Entry 8EUY (electron microscopy, 3.00 A resolution); this record covers chains 1 and E of the 40 polymer chains in the assembly.

# Chain 1
Molecule: 3497-nt RNA strand
From: Schizosaccharomyces pombe
Sequence (3497 nucleotides; each row starts with the number of its first residue; note: 1 number in that range is skipped by the numbering (no residue carries it; nothing is unmodelled there)):
     1 AUUUGACCUCAAAUCAGGUAGGACUACGCGCUGAACUUAAGCAUAUCAAU
    51 AAGCGCAGGAAAAGAAAAUAACCAUGAUUCCCUCAGUAACGGCGAGUGAA
   101 GCGGGAAAAGCUCAAAUUUGAAAUCUGGCAACAUUUCUUUUGUUGUCCGA
   151 GUUGUAAUUUCAAGAAGCUGCUUUGAGUGUAGACGAUCGGUCUAAGUUCC
   201 UUGGAACAGGACGUCAGAGAGGGUGAGAACCCCGUCUUUGGUCGAUUGGA
   251 UAUGCCAUAUAAAGCGCUUUCGAAGAGUCGAGUUGUUUGGGAAUGCAGCU
   301 CUAAAUGGGUGGUAAAUUUCAUCUAAAGCUAAAUAUUGGCGAGAGACCGA
   351 UAGCGAACAAGUAGAGUGAUCGAAAGAUGAAAAGAACUUUGAAAAGAGAG
   401 UUAAAUAGUACGUGAAAUUGCUGAAAGGGAAGCAUUGGAAAUCAGUCUUA
   451 CCUGGGUGAGAUCAGUAGUCUCUUCGCGAGACUAUGCACUCUGAACCUGU
   501 GGUAGGUCAGCAUCAGUUUUCGGGGGCGGAAAAAGAAUAAGGGAAGGUGG
   551 CUUUCCGGGUUCUGCCUGGGGAGUGUUUAUAG
  582A C
   583 CC
   586 UUGUUGUAAUACGUCCACUGGGGACUGAGGACUGCGGCUUCGUGCCAAGG
   636 AUGCUGACAUAAUGGUUUUCAAUGGCCCGUCUUGAAACACGGACCAAGGA
   686 GUCUAGCAUCUAUGCGAGUGUUUGGGUGAUGAAAACCCAUCCGCGAAAUG
   736 AAAGUGAAUGCAGGUGGGAACGCCCUUGUGGCGUGCACCAUCGACCGACC
   786 CGGAAGUUUGUCAAUGGAAGGGUUUGAGUAAGAGCAUAGCUGUUGGGACC
   836 CGAAAGAUGGUGAACUAUGCCUGAAUAGGGUGAAGCCAGAGGAAACUCUG
   886 GUGGAGGCUCGUAGAGAUUCUGACGUGCAAAUCGAUCUUCAAAUUUGGGU
   936 AUAGGGGCGAAAGACUAAUCGAACCAUCUAGUAGCUGGUUCCUGCCGAAG
   986 UUUCCCUCAGGAUAGCAGAAACUCAGAUCAGUUUUAUGAGGUAAAGCGAA
  1036 UGAUUAGAGGUCUUGGGGAAGGAAUUUCCUCAACCUAUUCUCAAACUUUA
  1086 AAUAUGUAAGACGCCCUUGUCGCUUAAUUGGACGUGGGCCAUCGAAUGAG
  1136 AGUUUCUAGUGGGCCAUUUUUGGUAAGCAGAACUGGCGAUGCGGGAUGAA
  1186 CCGAACGUGAGGUUAAGGUGCCGGAAUGUACGCUCAUCAGACACCAGAAA
  1236 AGGUGUUAGUUCAUCUAGACAGCAGGACGGUGGCCAUGGAAGUCGGAAUC
  1286 CGCUAAGGAGUGUGUAACAACUCACCUGCCGAAUGAACUAGCCCUGAAAA
  1336 UGGAUGGCGCUUAAGCGUACUACCCAUACCUCACCGUCUGGGUUAGCUUU
  1386 GAGAAGCUCAGACGAGUAGGCAGGCGUGGAGGUUUGUGACGAAGCCUUGG
  1436 GCGUGAGCCUGGGUCGAACAGCCUCUAGUGCAGAUCUUGGUGGAAGUAGC
  1486 AAAUAUUCAAAUGAGAACUUUGAAGACUGAAGUGGGGAAAGGUUCCAUGU
  1536 GAACAGCAGUUGGACAUGGGUUAGUCGAUCCUAAGAGAUAGGGAAGCUCC
  1586 GUAUGAAAGUUGCACGAUUUUUCGUGCCUCCUAUCGAAAGGGAAUCCGGU
  1636 UAAUAUUCCGGAACCAGAAGGUGGAAUCAACACGGCAACGUAAAUGAAGU
  1686 UGGAGACGUCGGCGGGAGCCCUGGGAAGAGUUCUCUUUUCUUUUUAACAA
  1736 ACCAUUGAACUACCCUGAAAUCGGUUUAUCCGGAGCUAGGGUAUGGUGUU
  1786 UGGAAGAGUUCAGCGCCUCAUGCUGAAUCCGGUGCGCUCUCGACGGCCCU
  1836 UGAAAAUCCAACGGAAGAAUGGACCUUCGGGUCCUUGUUUUCACAUCUGG
  1886 UCGUACUCAUAACCGCAGCAGGUCUCCAAGGUGAACAGCCUCUAGUUGAU
  1936 AGAACAAUGUAGAUAAGGGAAGUCGGCAAAAUGGAUCCGUAACUUCGGGA
  1986 UAAGGAUUGGCUCUAAGGGUUGGGUACGUUGGGCCUUGGAACCUGAACGG
  2036 UUGCUGGACUGAGCGUGGACCGAUGUCUUUUCUCGCCUUUCGGGGUGAGA
  2086 AGGGAUGUUGGACCUGCUUGGACCUUGGCGGCCGGGAAGUCCUUGGUCGG
  2136 GCUUUUCUCCUUCUCGGGGAUUAUGCUCUUACUGGCGUACGUUUAACAAC
  2186 CAACUUAGAACUGGUACGGACAAGGGGAAUCUGACUGUCUAAUUAAAACA
  2236 UAGCAUUGCGAUGGCCAGAAAGUGGUGUUGACGCAAUGUGAUUUCUGCCC
  2286 AGUGCUCUGAAUGUCAAAGUGAAGAAAUUCAACCAAGCGCGGGUAAACGG
  2336 CGGGAGUAACUAUGACUCUCUUAAGGUAGCCAAAUGCCUCGUCAUCUAAC
  2386 UAGUGACGCGCAUGAAUGGAUUAACGAGAUUCCCACUGUCCCUAUCUACU
  2436 AUCUAGCGAAACCACAGCCUGGGGAACGGGCCAGGCAAAAUCAGCGGGGA
  2486 AAGAAGACCCUGUUGAGCUUGACUCUAGUUUGACAUUGUGAAGAGACAUA
  2536 GAGGGUGUAGGAUAAGUGGGAGUAUGUUUCGGCAUACGCCGGUGAAAUAC
  2586 CACUACCUUUAUCGUUUCUUUACUUAAUCAAUGAAGCGGAAUUGGGAUUU
  2636 AUUUCCCAUAUUCUAGCGUUAAAGUUUCUUCGCGAACUGAUCCGCGUUGA
  2686 UGACAUUGUCAGGUGGGGAGUUUGGCUGGGGCGGCACAUCUGUUAAAAGA
  2736 UAACGCAGGUGUCCUAAGGGGGACUCAUCGAGAACAGAAAUCUCGAGUAG
  2786 AAUAAAAGGGUAAAAGUCCCCUUGAUUUUGAUUUUCAGUGUGAAUACAAA
  2836 CCAUGAAAGUGUGGCCUAUCGAUCCUUUGUUCCCUCGAAAUUUGAGGACA
  2886 GAGGUGCCAGAAAAGUUACCACAGGGAUAACUGGCUUGUGGCAGCCAAGC
  2936 GUUCAUAGCGACGUUGCUUUUUGAUUCUUCGAUGUCGGCUCUUCCUAUCA
  2986 UACCGAAGCAGAAUUCGGUAAGCGUUGGAUUGUUCACCCACUAAUAGGGA
  3036 ACGUGAGCUGGGUUUAGACCGUCGUGAGACAGGUUAGUUUUACCCUACUG
  3086 AUGAAGUGUCGUCGCAAUGGUAAUUCAACUUAGUACGAGAGGAACCGUUG
  3136 AUUCAGAUCAUUGGUAUUUGCGGCUGCCUGACAAGGCAAUGCCGCGGAGC
  3186 UAUCAUCUGCUGGAUAACGGCUGAACGCCUCUAAGCCAGAAUCCGUGCCA
  3236 GAAAGCGACGAUUUUUUGGUCCGCAUGAUUUAUAUGUAUAAAAAUAGAGG
  3286 UAGGACUUGUUCCUACUCUCCUGUAUCGUAGAAGAUGGGCGAUGGUUGAU
  3336 GAAACGGAAGUGUUUUAUUGACUUGUCCAUGAAAUUCCAUUGAAAUCUUG
  3386 UGCGGAAUCGAAUCCAUUGCAUACGACUUUAAUGUGGAACGGGGUAUUGU
  3436 AAGCAGUAGAGUAGCCUUGUUGUUACGAUCUGCUGAGAUUAAGCCUUUGU
  3486 UCCCAAGAUUUG
Not modelled in the structure: 1-2, 37-47, 92-93, 288-293, 315-318, 474-476, 552-572, 582A, 733-748, 775-815, 849-955, 991-994, 1026-1087, 1095-1129, 1228-1231, 1249-1318, 1332-1340, 1486-2436, 2471-3093, 3157-3178, 3247-3252, 3262-3268, 3290-3297, 3376-3384, 3435-3470, 3476-3479
Differences from the reference sequence: conflict U3196 (C6346 in 157310483)

# Chain E
Molecule: 60S ribosomal protein L6
From: Schizosaccharomyces pombe
UniProtKB: P79071 (RL6_SCHPO); residues 1-195 here = UniProt positions 1-195
Chain sequence (195 residues; row label = number of the first residue in the row):
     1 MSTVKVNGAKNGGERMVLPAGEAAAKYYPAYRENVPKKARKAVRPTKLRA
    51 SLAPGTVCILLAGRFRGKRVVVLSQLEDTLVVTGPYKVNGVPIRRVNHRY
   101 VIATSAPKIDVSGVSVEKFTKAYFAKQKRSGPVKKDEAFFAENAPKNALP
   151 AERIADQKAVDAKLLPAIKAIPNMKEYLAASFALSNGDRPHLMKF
Not modelled in the structure: 1-25
Curated features (UniProtKB/Swiss-Prot):
  - modified residue (Phosphoserine): Ser105, Ser115

# How chain 1 and chain E interact
Pairs across the interface - 106 pairs, chain 1 then chain E:
  U448(1) with Arg129(E), hydrogen bond to the base
  G493(1) with Lys26(E), hydrogen bond to the base
  U500(1) with Pro132(E), base contact
  U503(1) with Lys128(E), salt bridge to the phosphate
  A504(1) with Lys128(E), hydrogen bond to the base; Arg129(E), hydrogen bond to the base
  G510(1) with Tyr100(E), hydrogen bond to the sugar
  C511(1) with Asp78(E), hydrogen bond to the sugar; Asn97(E), sugar contact; His98(E), phosphate contact; Arg99(E), phosphate contact
  A512(1) with Thr46(E), hydrogen bond to the sugar; Asp78(E), sugar contact; His98(E), salt bridge to the phosphate; Arg99(E), salt bridge to the phosphate
  U513(1) with Ala42(E), hydrogen bond to the sugar; Arg44(E), hydrogen bond to the phosphate; Lys47(E), hydrogen bond to the phosphate
  C514(1) with Lys41(E), hydrogen bond to the base; Arg44(E), salt bridge to the phosphate
  A515(1) with Lys41(E), hydrogen bond to the sugar
  G608(1) with Arg99(E), salt bridge to the phosphate
  G612(1) with Lys41(E), base contact
  G614(1) with Lys37(E), base contact
  G615(1) with Asn34(E), sugar contact; Val35(E), hydrogen bond to the sugar; Pro36(E), base contact; Lys37(E), hydrogen bond to the base
  A616(1) with Val35(E), sugar contact; Pro36(E), sugar contact; Lys37(E), salt bridge to the phosphate; Lys38(E), phosphate contact
  C617(1) with Lys37(E), salt bridge to the phosphate; Lys38(E), hydrogen bond to the phosphate
  G619(1) with Arg40(E), hydrogen bond to the base
  C631(1) with Ala42(E), phosphate contact; Arg44(E), hydrogen bond to the phosphate
  A632(1) with Arg40(E), sugar contact; Lys41(E), phosphate contact; Ala42(E), hydrogen bond to the phosphate; Arg44(E), salt bridge to the phosphate
  A633(1) with Arg40(E), base contact
  G634(1) with Arg40(E), salt bridge to the phosphate
  G635(1) with Lys37(E), phosphate contact
  A636(1) with Ala39(E), phosphate contact; Lys41(E), salt bridge to the phosphate
  U637(1) with Ala39(E), phosphate contact; Lys41(E), sugar contact
  G638(1) with Val43(E), sugar contact
  C639(1) with Glu77(E), sugar contact
  G641(1) with Lys126(E), sugar contact
  A642(1) with Lys126(E), phosphate contact
  U1383(1) with Tyr28(E), hydrogen bond to the base
  G1386(1) with Arg32(E), salt bridge to the phosphate
  G3271(1) with Leu184(E), phosphate contact; Ser185(E), base contact; Asn186(E), hydrogen bond to the base
  A3273(1) with Asn186(E), hydrogen bond to the base
  G3313(1) with Ser185(E), base contact
  A3315(1) with Glu176(E), base contact; Ala180(E), sugar contact
  G3316(1) with Ala179(E), sugar contact; Ser181(E), hydrogen bond to the phosphate
  A3317(1) with Lys68(E), phosphate contact
  G3319(1) with Lys68(E), base contact; Ser181(E), hydrogen bond to the base
  U3365(1) with Lys87(E), salt bridge to the phosphate
  A3367(1) with Tyr86(E), hydrogen bond to the phosphate; Lys87(E), hydrogen bond to the base; Val88(E), hydrogen bond to the base; Asn89(E), base contact; Gly90(E), hydrogen bond to the sugar
  A3368(1) with Arg64(E), salt bridge to the phosphate; Phe65(E), sugar contact; Tyr86(E), hydrogen bond to the base; Pro92(E), sugar contact; Leu149(E), base contact; Ile154(E), base contact
  A3369(1) with Arg64(E), salt bridge to the phosphate; Arg94(E), salt bridge to the phosphate; Gln127(E), hydrogen bond to the base; Lys146(E), hydrogen bond to the sugar; Asn147(E), hydrogen bond to the sugar; Ala148(E), sugar contact; Leu149(E), hydrogen bond to the sugar; Pro150(E), base contact; Arg153(E), hydrogen bond to the base
  U3370(1) with Arg64(E), base contact; Lys146(E), salt bridge to the phosphate
  U3371(1) with Ile93(E), sugar contact; Arg94(E), sugar contact; Phe124(E), base contact; Ala125(E), base contact; Lys126(E), salt bridge to the phosphate; Gln127(E), hydrogen bond to the base; Arg153(E), hydrogen bond to the base
  C3372(1) with Thr79(E), base contact; Arg95(E), salt bridge to the phosphate; Asn97(E), hydrogen bond to the base; Lys126(E), salt bridge to the phosphate
  C3373(1) with Ala62(E), sugar contact; Gly63(E), phosphate contact; Arg94(E), salt bridge to the phosphate; Tyr100(E), sugar contact
  A3374(1) with Gly63(E), phosphate contact; Arg66(E), salt bridge to the phosphate
Other interface residues (no listed pair), chain 1 (53 interface residues in all): G501, G607, U618, U640, A3364, G3366
Other interface residues (no listed pair), chain E (66 interface residues in all): Pro45, Val96, Lys121, Tyr123, Ser130, Gln157, Lys175

# In short
53 residues of chain 1 face 66 of chain E across their interface, with 36 hydrogen bonds and 21 salt bridges.
Polar pairs include U448(1)-Arg129(E), G493(1)-Lys26(E) and A504(1)-Lys128(E).
Here chain 1 is a 3497-nt RNA strand and chain E is 60S ribosomal protein L6, both from Schizosaccharomyces
pombe. Entry 8EUY (Ytm1 associated nascent 60S ribosome (-fkbp39) State 1A) was determined by electron
microscopy, deposited together with 8ESQ, 8ESR, 8ETC, 8ETG, 8ETH, 8ETI and 3 further entries.
